Entry 3VRE (X-ray diffraction, 2.20 A resolution); this record covers chains A and C of the 4 polymer chains in the assembly.

[Chain A (and C)]
Name: Hemoglobin subunit alpha
Organism: Mammuthus primigenius
Notes: chain C of this document is another copy of the same molecule, construct and numbering; everything in this record applies to it too
UniProtKB: D3U1H8 (D3U1H8_MAMPR); residues 1-141 here correspond to UniProt positions 2-142 (UniProt number = residue number + 1)
Amino-acid sequence (141 residues; row label = number of the first residue in the row):
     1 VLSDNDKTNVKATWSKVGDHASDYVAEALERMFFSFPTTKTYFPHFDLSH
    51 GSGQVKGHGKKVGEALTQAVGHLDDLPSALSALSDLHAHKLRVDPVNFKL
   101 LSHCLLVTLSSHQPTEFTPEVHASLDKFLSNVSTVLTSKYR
Metal / ion sites: heme Fe near His87 (its only coordinating residue here)
Residues lining bound ligands: heme (HEM): Met32, Thr39, Tyr42, Phe43, His45, Phe46, His58, Lys61, Val62, Ala65, Leu66, Leu83, Leu86, His87, Leu91, Val93, Asn97, Phe98, Leu101, Val132, Ser133, Leu136

[How chain A and chain C interact]
Pairs across the interface - 5 pairs, chain A then chain C:
  Asp126(A) with Arg141(C), salt bridge
  Lys127(A) with Arg141(C), hydrogen bond (side chain-backbone)
  Ser138(A) with Val1(C)
  Arg141(A) with Asp126(C), salt bridge; Lys127(C), hydrogen bond (backbone-side chain)
Other interface residues (no listed pair), chain A (5 interface residues in all): Ala123
Other interface residues (no listed pair), chain C (5 interface residues in all): Ser130

[Overview]
The chain A/chain C interface involves 5 residues from each chain; the contacts include 2 hydrogen bonds and 2
salt bridges. Polar contacts include Asp126(A)-Arg141(C) and Lys127(A)-Arg141(C). Ligands of chain A: heme.
Both chains are Hemoglobin subunit alpha (Mammuthus primigenius). Entry 3VRE (The crystal structure of
hemoglobin from woolly mammoth in the deoxy form) was determined by X-ray diffraction, deposited together with
3VRF and 3VRG.
